PDB entry 8YBX | electron microscopy, 3.68 A resolution | chains B and C of the 10 polymer chains in the assembly

# Chain B (and C)
Protein: Caspase-8 subunit p10
Source organism: Homo sapiens
Notes: chain C of this document is another copy of the same molecule, construct and numbering; everything in this record applies to it too
UniProt: Q14790 (CASP8_HUMAN); residue numbers follow UniProt; this construct covers 1-479
Amino-acid sequence (479 residues; each row starts with the number of its first residue):
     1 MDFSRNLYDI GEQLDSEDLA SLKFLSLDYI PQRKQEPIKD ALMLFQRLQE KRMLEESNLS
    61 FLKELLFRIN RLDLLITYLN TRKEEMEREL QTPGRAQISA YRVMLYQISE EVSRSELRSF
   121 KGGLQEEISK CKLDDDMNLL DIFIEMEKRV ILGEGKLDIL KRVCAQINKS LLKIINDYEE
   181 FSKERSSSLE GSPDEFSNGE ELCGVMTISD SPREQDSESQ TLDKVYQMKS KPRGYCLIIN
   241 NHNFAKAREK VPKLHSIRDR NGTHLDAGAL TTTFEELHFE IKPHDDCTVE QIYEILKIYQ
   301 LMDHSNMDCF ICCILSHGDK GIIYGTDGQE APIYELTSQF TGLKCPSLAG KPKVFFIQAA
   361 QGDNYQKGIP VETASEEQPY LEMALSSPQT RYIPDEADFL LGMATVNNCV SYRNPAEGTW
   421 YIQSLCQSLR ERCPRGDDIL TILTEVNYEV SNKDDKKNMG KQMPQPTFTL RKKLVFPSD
Not modelled in the structure: 183-479
Differences from the reference sequence: engineered mutation Gly122 (Phe in Q14790), Gly123 (Leu in Q14790), Ala360 (Cys in Q14790), Ala374 (Asp in Q14790), Ala384 (Asp in Q14790)
Swiss-Prot annotation at these positions:
  - active site: His317
  - site: Asp216, Ser217 (Cleavage)
  - modified residue: Ser188 (Phosphoserine), Ser211 (Phosphoserine), Lys224 (N6-acetyllysine), Tyr334 (Phosphotyrosine), Tyr380 (Phosphotyrosine), Ser387 (Phosphoserine), Arg413 (Microbial infection: ADP-riboxanated arginine)
  - natural variant: Arg248 (R248W: In CASP8D), Asp285 (D285H: Associated with protection against breast cancer)
  - mutagenesis: Asp73 (D73A: Abolishes binding to FLASH. Induces NF-kappa-B activation), Tyr380 (Y380E: Phosphomimetic mutant which does not affect interaction with PIK3R1 or DISC-mediated processing; Y380F: Abolishes phosphorylation at this site ...), Ser387 (S387A: Impaired CDK1-mediated phosphorylation and enhanced apoptosis), Arg413 (R413A: Abolished ADP-riboxanation by C.violaceum CopC)

# Chain B / chain C interface
Residue-residue contacts (12):
  Glu12(B) - Pro31(C)
  Glu12(B) - Gln32(C)
  Glu12(B) - Arg33(C)  hydrogen bond (backbone-backbone)
  Glu12(B) - Lys34(C)
  Gln13(B) - Gln32(C)
  Leu14(B) - Arg33(C)
  Asp15(B) - Glu36(C)
  Asn70(B) - Arg149(C)
  Leu72(B) - Lys148(C)
  Asp73(B) - Lys148(C)  hydrogen bond (backbone-backbone)
  Glu111(B) - Ser129(C)
  Glu111(B) - Cys131(C)  hydrogen bond
Also at the interface, not in a pair above, chain B (13 interface residues in all): Tyr8, Gly11, Arg71, Arg82, Glu110
Also at the interface, not in a pair above, chain C (13 interface residues in all): Lys130, Glu147, Val150, Lys156

# Summary
Chain B and chain C each contribute 13 residues to their interface; the contacts include 3 hydrogen bonds.
Polar pairs include Glu111(B)-Cys131(C), Glu12(B)-Arg33(C) and Asp73(B)-Lys148(C). Curated annotation
(UniProt) lists active-site residue His317(B) and 4 mutagenesis sites on chain B.
Chain B and chain C are both Caspase-8 subunit p10 (Homo sapiens); the structure, Structure of the
FADD/Caspase-8/cFLIP death effector domain assembly, was determined by electron microscopy together with 8YD7
and 8YD8 from the same study.
